Entry 2PEM (X-ray diffraction, 2.95 A resolution); this record covers chains A and R of the 3 polymer chains in the assembly.

[Chain A]
Protein: ORF134
From: Synechococcus sp
UniProt: Q44177 (Q44177_SYNP2); residues 1-134 here = UniProt positions 1-134
Chain sequence (134 residues; each row starts with the number of its first residue):
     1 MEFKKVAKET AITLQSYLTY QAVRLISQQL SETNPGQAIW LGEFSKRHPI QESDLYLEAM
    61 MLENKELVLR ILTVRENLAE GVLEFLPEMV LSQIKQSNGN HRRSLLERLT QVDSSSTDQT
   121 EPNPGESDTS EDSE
Disordered / not traced: 1, 112-134
Curated features (UniProtKB/Swiss-Prot):
  - mutagenesis: Tyr17 to Tyr20 (No longer assembles RbcL8, no active RuBisCO formed, no change in crystal structure), Tyr17 (Y17A: Assembles about 50% RbcL8), Tyr20 (Y20A/L: Assembles about 50% RbcL8), Gln29 (Q29A: No longer assembles RbcL8, forms a larger misassembled complex, no active RuBisCO formed), Glu32 (E32A: No longer assembles RbcL8, no active RuBisCO formed), Thr33 (T33A: Assembles about 50% RbcL8), Pro35 (P35A: Assembles about 50% RbcL8), Arg70 (R70A: No longer assembles RbcL8, no active RuBisCO formed), Val74 (V74A: Assembles about 50% RbcL8), Arg102 (R102A: No longer assembles RbcL8, no active RuBisCO formed), Thr110 to Glu134 (Still assembles RbcL8 core)
From the paper describing this entry:
  - self-association interface (contacts with another copy of this molecule); pairs are residue here / residue on that copy: Asn98-Leu72 (backbone contact), Asn98-Arg75, Asn98-Glu76
  - contacts within the chain: Thr13-Tyr17
  - mutagenesis - Y17A: decreased binding to RbcL8
  - mutagenesis - Q29A: abolished binding to RbcL8
  - binding site for RbcL (chain R): Thr13, Tyr17, Tyr20, Arg24, Ile50, Gln51

[Chain R]
Protein: RbcL
UniProt: Q44176; numbering as in UniProt (aligned over 459-465)
Chain sequence (7 residues; row label = number of the first residue in the row):
   459 EIKFEFD
Curated features (UniProtKB/Swiss-Prot):
  - motif: Glu459 to Asp465 (Interacts with RbcX2)
  - mutagenesis: Phe462 (F462A: Does not assemble into RbcL8, does not interact with RbcX2), Phe464 (F464A: Decreased assembly of RbcL8, decreased interaction with RbcX2)

[Chain A / chain R interface]
Pairs across the interface - 7 pairs, chain A then chain R:
  Thr13(A) - Phe464(R)
  Tyr17(A) - Phe464(R)  hydrophobic
  Tyr20(A) - Asp465(R)
  Ile50(A) - Phe464(R)  hydrophobic
  Gln51(A) - Phe462(R)  hydrogen bond (side chain-backbone)
  Gln51(A) - Glu463(R)
  Gln51(A) - Phe464(R)
Other interface residues (no listed pair), chain A (6 interface residues in all): Ser16
From the paper, about this interface:
  - residue pairs: Gln51(A)-Phe462(R) (hydrophobic contact), Gln51(A)-Phe464(R) (hydrophobic contact)
  - interface residues, chain A: Thr13(A), Tyr17(A), Tyr20(A), Ile50(A), Gln51(A)
  - hot spots on chain A (mutagenesis) - Y17A/Y20L: abolished binding to RbcL (chain R)
  - interface residues, chain R: Phe462(R), Phe464(R)

[Summary]
Chain A and chain R form an interface of 6 and 4 residues respectively, with 1 hydrogen bond. The
hydrogen-bonded pair is Gln51(A)-Phe462(R). The paper describes hydrophobic contacts between Gln51(A) and
Phe462(R) and Gln51(A) and Phe464(R). The paper reports a binding site for RbcL (chain R) at Thr13(A),
Tyr17(A) and Tyr20(A) among others; Y17A of chain A reduces binding to RbcL8; 3 substitutions were tested in
all.
Chain A is ORF134 (Synechococcus sp) and chain R is RbcL; the structure, Crystal structure of RbcX in complex
with substrate, was determined by X-ray diffraction.
